Entry 7SCY (electron microscopy, 4.10 A resolution (low resolution: residue-level contacts below are approximate; hydrogen-bond / salt-bridge calls are withheld)); this record covers chains I and E of the 11 polymer chains in the assembly.

Chain I:
Molecule: 147-nt DNA strand
Sequence (147 nucleotides; row label = number of the first residue in the row; numbers below 1 keep their minus sign (DA-73 is residue -73)):
   -73 ATCGGATGTA TATATCTGAC ACGTGCCTGG AGACTAGGGA GTAATCCCCT TGGCGGTTAA
   -13 AACGCGGGGG ACAGCGCGTA CGTGCGTTTA AGCGGTGCTA GAGCTGTCTA CGACCAATTG
    47 AGCGGCCTCG GCACCGGGAT TCTCGAT

Chain E:
Protein: Histone H3.1
Organism: Homo sapiens
UniProt: P68431 (H31_HUMAN); residues 0-135 here correspond to UniProt positions 1-136 (UniProt number = residue number + 1)
Amino-acid sequence (139 residues; row label = number of the first residue in the row; numbers below 1 keep their minus sign (Gly-3 is residue -3)):
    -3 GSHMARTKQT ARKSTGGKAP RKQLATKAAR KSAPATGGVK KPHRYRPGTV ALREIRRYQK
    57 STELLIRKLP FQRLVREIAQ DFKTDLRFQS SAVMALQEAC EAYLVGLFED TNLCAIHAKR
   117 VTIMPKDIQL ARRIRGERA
Unresolved in the structure: -3 to 35, 135
Construct notes: expression tag (-3 to -1)
Curated features (UniProtKB/Swiss-Prot):
  - modified residue: Arg2 (Asymmetric dimethylarginine), Thr3 (Phosphothreonine), Lys4 (Allysine), Gln5 (5-glutamyl dopamine), Thr6 (Phosphothreonine), Arg8 (Citrulline), Lys9 (N6,N6,N6-trimethyllysine), Ser10 (ADP-ribosylserine), Thr11 (Phosphothreonine), Lys14 (N6-(2-hydroxyisobutyryl)lysine), Arg17 (Asymmetric dimethylarginine), Lys18 (N6-(2-hydroxyisobutyryl)lysine), Lys23 (N6-(2-hydroxyisobutyryl)lysine), Arg26 (Citrulline), Lys27 (N6,N6,N6-trimethyllysine), Ser28 (ADP-ribosylserine), Lys36 (N6,N6,N6-trimethyllysine), Lys37 (N6-methyllysine), Tyr41 (Phosphotyrosine), Lys56 (N6,N6,N6-trimethyllysine) and 8 more in UniProt
  - lipidation: Lys18 (N6-decanoyllysine)

Interface between chain I and chain E:
Residue-residue contacts (27):
  DT-24(I) - Arg83(E)
  DT-24(I) - Phe84(E)
  DT-24(I) - Gln85(E)
  DT-24(I) - Ser86(E)
  DT-23(I) - Arg72(E)
  DT-23(I) - Arg83(E)
  DT-23(I) - Phe84(E)
  DA-14(I) - Arg63(E)
  DA-13(I) - Arg63(E)
  DG-8(I) - Arg40(E)
  DG-5(I) - Arg42(E)
  DG-5(I) - Pro43(E)
  DG-4(I) - Val117(E)
  DG-4(I) - Thr118(E)
  DA-3(I) - Lys115(E)
  DA-3(I) - Arg116(E)
  DA-3(I) - Val117(E)
  DA-3(I) - Thr118(E)
  DA-3(I) - Met120(E)
  DC-2(I) - Arg116(E)
  DC-2(I) - Met120(E)
  DC70(I) - Arg40(E)
  DC70(I) - Tyr41(E)
  DC70(I) - Arg42(E)
  DC70(I) - Thr45(E)
  DG71(I) - Arg42(E)
  DA72(I) - Lys37(E)
Also at the interface, not in a pair above, chain I (14 interface residues in all): DG-6, DT69
Also at the interface, not in a pair above, chain E (19 interface residues in all): His39, Leu82

Summary:
14 residues of chain I face 19 of chain E across their interface.
Chain I is a 147-nt DNA strand and chain E is Histone H3.1 (Homo sapiens); the structure, Nuc147 bound to
single BRCT, was determined by electron microscopy (same publication as 7SCZ).
